PDB entry 7N41 | X-ray diffraction, 3.30 A resolution | chain A

Chain A:
Name: N-acetylglucosaminyldiphosphoundecaprenol N-acetyl-beta-D-mannosaminyltransferase
From: Thermoanaerobacter italicus (strain DSM 9252 / Ab9)
Notes: EC 2.4.1.187; fragment: TagA
UniProt: D3T4E0 (D3T4E0_THEIA); residue numbers follow UniProt; this construct covers 1-244
Sequence (244 residues; each row starts with the number of its first residue):
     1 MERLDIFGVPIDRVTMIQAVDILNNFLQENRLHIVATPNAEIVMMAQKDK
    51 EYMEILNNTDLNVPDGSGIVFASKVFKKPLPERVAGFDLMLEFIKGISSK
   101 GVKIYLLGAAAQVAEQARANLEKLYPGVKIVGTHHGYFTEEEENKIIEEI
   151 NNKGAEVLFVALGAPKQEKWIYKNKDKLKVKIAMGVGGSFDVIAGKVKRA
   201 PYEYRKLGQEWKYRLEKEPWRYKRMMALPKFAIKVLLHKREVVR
Not modelled in the structure: 1, 198-244
Differences from the reference sequence: engineered mutation A111 (Cys in D3T4E0), E203 (Ile in D3T4E0), Q209 (Leu in D3T4E0), K212 (Leu in D3T4E0), E216 (Ile in D3T4E0)
Residues lining bound ligands: UDP-N-acetyl-alpha-D-mannosamine (UD9; (2R,3S,4R,5S,6R)-3-acetamido-4,5-dihydroxy-6-(hydroxymethyl)oxan-2-yl [(2R,3S,4R,5R)-5-(2,4-dioxo-3,4-dihydropyrimidin-1(2H)-yl)-3,4-dihydroxyoxolan-2-yl]methyl dihydrogen diphosphate (non-preferred name)): N39, E41, I42, M45, D65, G108, A109, A110, G136, Y137, A161, L162, G163, A164, K166, Q167, G187, G188, D191
Reported in the primary citation:
  - binding site for UDP-N-acetyl-alpha-D-mannosamine: N39, D65, A109, G136, Y137, K166, Q167, D191
  - specificity-determining residues: N39, Q167
  - catalytic residues: D65 (proposed by the authors, not directly observed)
  - mutagenesis - E210A, W211A, R214E, R221E, R224E: decreased catalytic activity

Overview:
Bound to chain A: UDP-N-acetyl-alpha-D-mannosamine. From the paper: the catalytic residue D65; E210A, W211A
and R214E, among others, reduce catalytic activity; 5 substitutions were tested in all.
Chain A is N-acetylglucosaminyldiphosphoundecaprenol N-acetyl-beta-D-mannosaminyltransferase
(Thermoanaerobacter italicus (strain DSM 9252 / Ab9)); the structure, Crystal structure of TagA with
UDP-ManNAc, was determined by X-ray diffraction, deposited together with 7MPK.
